PDB entry 8UA8 | electron microscopy, 3.70 A resolution | chains N and P of the 17 polymer chains in the assembly

Chain N:
Name: Glycoprotein E2
Organism: Semliki Forest virus
UniProt: A0A0E3T652 (A0A0E3T652_SFV); residues 6-422 here correspond to UniProt positions 339-755 (UniProt number = residue number + 333)
Sequence (417 residues; each row starts with the number of its first residue):
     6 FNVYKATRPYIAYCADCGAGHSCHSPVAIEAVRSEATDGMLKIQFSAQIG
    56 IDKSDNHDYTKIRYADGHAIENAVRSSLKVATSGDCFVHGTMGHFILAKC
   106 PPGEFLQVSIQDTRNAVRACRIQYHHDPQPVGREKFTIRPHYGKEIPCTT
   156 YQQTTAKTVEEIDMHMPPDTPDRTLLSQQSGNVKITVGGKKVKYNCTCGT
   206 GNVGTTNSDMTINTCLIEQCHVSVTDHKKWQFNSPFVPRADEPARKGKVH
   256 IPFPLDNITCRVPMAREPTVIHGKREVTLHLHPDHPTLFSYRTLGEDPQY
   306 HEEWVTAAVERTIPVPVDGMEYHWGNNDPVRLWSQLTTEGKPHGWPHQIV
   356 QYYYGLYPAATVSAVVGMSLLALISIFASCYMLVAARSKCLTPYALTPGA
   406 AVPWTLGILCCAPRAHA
Not modelled in the structure: 419-422
Disulfide bonds: Cys-19/Cys-125, Cys-22/Cys-28, Cys-91/Cys-105, Cys-153/Cys-265, Cys-201/Cys-225, Cys-203/Cys-220
Covalent attachments: N-acetylglucosamine (NAG) linked to Asn-200, Asn-262

Chain P:
Name: Capsid protein
Organism: Semliki Forest virus
Notes: EC 3.4.21.90
UniProt: P03315 (POLS_SFV); numbering as in UniProt (aligned over 115-267)
Sequence (153 residues; row label = number of the first residue in the row):
   115 IENDCIFEVKHEGKVTGYACLVGDKVMKPAHVKGVIDNADLAKLAFKKSS
   165 KYDLECAQIPVHMRSDASKYTHEKPEGHYNWHHGAVQYSGGRFTIPTGAG
   215 KPGDSGRPIFDNKGRVVAIVLGGANEGSRTALSVVTWNKDMVTRVTPEGS
   265 EEW
UniProt features mapped onto this chain:
  - region: Lys-161 to Tyr-166 (Interaction with spike glycoprotein E2), Pro-189 to Ala-199 (Dimerization of the capsid protein), Asp-225 to Arg-229 (Dimerization of the capsid protein)
  - motif: Ile-150 to Phe-160 (Nuclear export signal)
  - active site (Charge relay system): His-145, Asp-167, Ser-219
  - site: Tyr-193 (Involved in dimerization of the capsid protein), Asn-226 (Involved in dimerization of the capsid protein), Trp-267 (Cleavage)
  - mutagenesis: Ser-219 to Gly-220 (Loss of autocatalytic cleavage by capsid protein), Trp-267 (W267A/R: Complete loss of cleavage by capsid protease)

Interface between chain N and chain P:
Pairs across the interface (13; chain N residue first):
  Ser-393(N) / Lys-161(P)
  Leu-396(N) / Lys-161(P)  hydrogen bond (backbone-side chain)
  Thr-397(N) / Lys-161(P)
  Tyr-399(N) / Asp-254(P)
  Ala-400(N) / Cys-170(P)  hydrogen bond (backbone-side chain)
  Leu-401(N) / Tyr-166(P)  hydrophobic
  Leu-401(N) / Leu-168(P)
  Leu-401(N) / Cys-170(P)  hydrophobic
  Leu-401(N) / Val-256(P)
  Thr-402(N) / Asp-254(P)
  Thr-402(N) / Met-255(P)
  Thr-402(N) / Val-256(P)  hydrogen bond (side chain-backbone)
  Pro-403(N) / Asp-138(P)
Also at the interface, not in a pair above, chain N (10 interface residues in all): Pro-398, Gly-404
Also at the interface, not in a pair above, chain P (13 interface residues in all): Val-136, Gly-137, Met-141, Ser-163, Tyr-184

In short:
Chain N and chain P form an interface of 10 and 13 residues respectively, with 3 hydrogen bonds. Polar
contacts include Leu-396(N)/Lys-161(P), Ala-400(N)/Cys-170(P) and Thr-402(N)/Val-256(P). Covalently linked
N-acetylglucosamine: at Asn-200(N) and Asn-262(N). UniProt lists 3 active-site residues and 3 mutagenesis
sites on chain P.
Here chain N is Glycoprotein E2 and chain P is Capsid protein, both from Semliki Forest virus. Entry 8UA8
(Structure of Semliki Forest virus VLP in complex with VLDLR LA2) was determined by electron microscopy (same
publication as 8UA9).
